Entry 4JI5 (X-ray diffraction, 3.85 A resolution); this record covers chains A and I of the 21 polymer chains in the assembly.

[Chain A]
Molecule: 16S rRNA
Organism: Thermus thermophilus
Sequence (1522 nucleotides; each row starts with the number of its first residue; note: 42 numbers in that range are skipped by the numbering (no residue carries them; nothing is unmodelled there); a row labelled like 190A-190L holds insertion residues (190A, then the next letters in order); numbering starts at 0):
     0 UUUGUUGGAGAGUUUGAUCCUGGCUCAGGGUGAACGCUGGCGGCGUGCCU
    50 AAGACAUGCAAGUCGUGCGGG
    73 CCGCGGGGUUUU
    88 ACUCCG
    95 UGGUC
   101 AGCGGCGGACGGGUGAGUAACGCGUGGGU
  129A G
   130 ACCUACCCGGAAGAGGGGGACAACCCGGGGAAACUCGGGCUAAUCCCCCA
   180 UGUGGACCCGC
190A-190L CCCUUGGGGUGU
   191 GUCCAAAGGGCUUU
   216 GCCCGCUUCCGGAUGGGCCCGCGUCCCAUCAGCUAGUUGGUGGGGUAAUG
   266 GCCCACCAAGGCGACGACGGGUAGCCGGUCUGAGAGGAUGGCCGGCCACA
   316 GGGGCACUGAGACACGGGCCCCACUCCUACGGGAGGCAGCAGUUAGGAAU
   366 CUUCCGCAAUGGGCGCAAGCCUGACGGAGCGACGCCGCUUGGAGGAAGAA
   416 GCCCUUCGGGGUGUAAACUCCUGAA
   442 CCCGGGACGAAACCCCCGACGA
   474 GGGGACUGACGGUACCGGG
   494 GUAAUAGCGCCGGCCAACUCCGUGCCAGCAGCCGCGGUAAUACGGAGGGC
   544 GCGAGCGUUACCCGGAUUCACUGGGCGUAAAGGGCGUGUAGGCGGCCUGG
   594 GGCGUCCCAUGUGAAAGACCACGGCUCAACCGUGGGGGAGCGUGGGAUAC
   644 GCUCAGGCUAGACGGUGGGAGAGGGUGGUGGAAUUCCCGGAGUAGCGGUG
   694 AAAUGCGCAGAUACCGGGAGGAACGCCGAUGGCGAAGGCAGCCACCUGGU
   744 CCACCCGUGACGCUGAGGCGCGAAAGCGUGGGGAGCAAACCGGAUUAGAU
   794 ACCCGGGUAGUCCACGCCCUAAACGAUGCGCGCUAGGUCUCUGGGUCU
   848 CCUGGGGGCCGAAGCUAACGCGUUAAGCGCGCCGCCUGGGGAGUACGGCC
   898 GCAAGGCUGAAACUCAAAGGAAUUGACGGGGGCCCGCACAAGCGGUGGAG
   948 CAUGUGGUUUAAUUCGAAGXAACGCGAAGAACCUUACCAGGCCUUGACAU
   998 GCUAGG
 1003A G
  1004 AACCCGGGUGAAAGCCUGGGGUGCCCC
1030A-1030D GCGA
  1031 GGGGAGCCCUAGCACAGGUGCUGCAUGGCCGUCGUCAGCUCGUGCCGUGA
  1081 GGUGUUGGGUUAAGUCCCGCAACGAGCGCAACCCCCGCCGUUAGUUGCCA
  1131 GCGGUUCGGCCGGGCACUCUAACGGGACUGCCCGCGAAA
  1171 GCGGGAGGAAGGAGGGGACGACGUCUGGUCAGCAUGGCCCUUACGGCCUG
  1221 GGCGACACACGUGCUACAAUGCCCACUACAAAGCGAUGCCACCCGGCAAC
  1271 GGGGAGCUAAUCGCAAAAAGGUGGGCCCAGUUCGGAUUGGGGUCUGCAAC
  1321 CCGACCCCAUGAAGCCGGAAUCGCUAGUAAUCGCGGAUCAG
 1361A C
  1362 CAUGCCGCGGUGAAUACGUUCCCGGGCCUUGUACACACXGCCXGUXACGC
  1412 CAUGGGAGCGGGCUCUACCCGAAGUCGCCGGG
  1446 AGCCUACGGG
  1459 CAGGCGCCGAGGGUAGGGCCCGUGACUGGGGCGAAGUCGUAACAAGGUAG
  1509 CUGUACCGGAAGGUGCGGCUGGAUCCACUCCUUUCU
Disordered / not traced: 0-2, 1534-1538
Modified positions: PSU (pseudouridine-5'-monophosphate) at position 516, 7MG (7N-methyl-8-hydroguanosine-5'-monophosphate) at position 527, M2G (N2-dimethylguanosine-5'-monophosphate) at position 966, 5MC (5-methylcytidine-5'-monophosphate) at position 967, 2MG (2N-methylguanosine-5'-monophosphate) at position 1207, 5MC (5-methylcytidine-5'-monophosphate) at position 1400, 4OC (4n,o2'-methylcytidine-5'-monophosphate) at position 1402, 5MC (5-methylcytidine-5'-monophosphate) at position 1404, 5MC (5-methylcytidine-5'-monophosphate) at position 1407, UR3 (3-methyluridine-5'-monophoshate) at position 1498, MA6 (6N-dimethyladenosine-5'-monophoshate) at position 1518, MA6 (6N-dimethyladenosine-5'-monophoshate) at position 1519, PSU (pseudouridine-5'-monophosphate) at position 1540, PSU (pseudouridine-5'-monophosphate) at position 1541
Sequence notes: conflict C1534 (A2157 in M26923.1), A1535 (C2158 in M26923.1)
Bound ions: Mg2+ site 1: G3 (shared with 1 residue of chain D); Mg2+ site 2: U12, G22; Mg2+ site 3 near G21 (its only coordinating residue here); Mg2+ site 4: A59, C386; Mg2+ site 5: G61, U62; Mg2+ site 6: G69, G70, U98; Mg2+ site 7: G117, G289; Mg2+ site 8: G124, U125, G236; Mg2+ site 9 near U129 (its only coordinating residue here); Mg2+ site 10 near G157 (its only coordinating residue here); Mg2+ site 11 near G167 (its only coordinating residue here); Mg2+ site 12: C174, C175; 69 more Mg2+ sites not listed
What the authors report for this chain:
  - contacts within the chain: G1410-C1490
  - mutagenesis - C1490U: increased growth

[Chain I]
Protein: Ribosomal protein S9
Organism: Thermus thermophilus
UniProtKB: P80374 (RS9_THET8); residue numbers follow UniProt; this construct covers 1-128
Chain sequence (128 residues; row label = number of the first residue in the row):
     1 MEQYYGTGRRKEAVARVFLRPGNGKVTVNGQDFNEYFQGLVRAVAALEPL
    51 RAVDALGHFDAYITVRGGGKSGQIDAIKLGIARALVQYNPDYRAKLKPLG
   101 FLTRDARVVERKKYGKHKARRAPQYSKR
Disordered / not traced: 1

[How chain A and chain I interact]
Pairs across the interface (113; chain A residue first):
  G942(A) - Gln124(I)  hydrogen bond to the base
  U943(A) - Gln124(I)  sugar contact
  M2G_966(A) - Arg128(I)  hydrogen bond to the sugar
  5MC_967(A) - Arg128(I)  hydrogen bond to the sugar
  C970(A) - Lys127(I)  base contact
  C1116(A) - Val108(I)  sugar contact
  G1117(A) - Arg104(I)  hydrogen bond to the phosphate
  G1117(A) - Ala106(I)  sugar contact
  C1118(A) - Arg9(I)  salt bridge to the phosphate
  C1118(A) - Arg104(I)  salt bridge to the phosphate
  C1119(A) - Arg9(I)  salt bridge to the phosphate
  C1119(A) - Arg83(I)  salt bridge to the phosphate
  G1127(A) - Arg16(I)  hydrogen bond to the sugar
  G1127(A) - Arg66(I)  hydrogen bond to the phosphate
  C1128(A) - Arg16(I)  sugar contact
  C1128(A) - Arg66(I)  salt bridge to the phosphate
  C1129(A) - Tyr62(I)  hydrogen bond to the phosphate
  A1130(A) - Gln3(I)  hydrogen bond to the sugar
  A1130(A) - Phe18(I)  sugar contact
  A1130(A) - Tyr62(I)  phosphate contact
  G1131(A) - Arg20(I)  salt bridge to the phosphate
  A1146(A) - Arg16(I)  base contact
  C1147(A) - Tyr5(I)  hydrogen bond to the sugar
  C1147(A) - Thr7(I)  phosphate contact
  C1147(A) - Arg16(I)  hydrogen bond to the base
  U1148(A) - Tyr5(I)  sugar contact
  U1148(A) - Thr7(I)  hydrogen bond to the phosphate
  U1148(A) - Arg9(I)  salt bridge to the phosphate
  U1148(A) - Val14(I)  phosphate contact
  C1149(A) - Arg9(I)  salt bridge to the phosphate
  C1149(A) - Val14(I)  phosphate contact
  G1177(A) - Lys97(I)  phosphate contact
  G1178(A) - Arg93(I)  salt bridge to the phosphate
  G1178(A) - Lys97(I)  base contact
  A1179(A) - Arg93(I)  salt bridge to the phosphate
  A1179(A) - Leu102(I)  sugar contact
  A1179(A) - Thr103(I)  phosphate contact
  A1179(A) - Arg104(I)  hydrogen bond to the sugar
  A1180(A) - Thr103(I)  hydrogen bond to the phosphate
  G1186(A) - Lys113(I)  hydrogen bond to the phosphate
  G1187(A) - Arg111(I)  hydrogen bond to the sugar
  G1187(A) - Lys113(I)  salt bridge to the phosphate
  A1188(A) - Tyr114(I)  phosphate contact
  C1230(A) - Lys127(I)  phosphate contact
  G1231(A) - Ser126(I)  phosphate contact
  G1231(A) - Lys127(I)  salt bridge to the phosphate
  U1232(A) - Gln124(I)  phosphate contact
  U1232(A) - Tyr125(I)  phosphate contact
  U1232(A) - Ser126(I)  hydrogen bond to the phosphate
  G1233(A) - His117(I)  salt bridge to the phosphate
  G1233(A) - Gln124(I)  hydrogen bond to the phosphate
  A1248(A) - Lys70(I)  hydrogen bond to the sugar
  C1249(A) - Tyr36(I)  sugar contact
  C1249(A) - Gly67(I)  phosphate contact
  C1249(A) - Gly68(I)  hydrogen bond to the sugar
  C1249(A) - Gly69(I)  sugar contact
  C1249(A) - Lys70(I)  sugar contact
  C1249(A) - Gln73(I)  hydrogen bond to the sugar
  A1250(A) - Arg66(I)  phosphate contact
  A1250(A) - Gly67(I)  hydrogen bond to the phosphate
  A1250(A) - Gly68(I)  hydrogen bond to the sugar
  A1251(A) - Glu12(I)  sugar contact
  G1290(A) - Leu40(I)  sugar contact
  G1291(A) - Gln38(I)  hydrogen bond to the sugar
  U1292(A) - Gln38(I)  sugar contact
  U1341(A) - Ser126(I)  sugar contact
  C1342(A) - Gln124(I)  hydrogen bond to the sugar
  C1342(A) - Tyr125(I)  sugar contact
  G1343(A) - Arg121(I)  hydrogen bond to the sugar
  G1343(A) - Ala122(I)  hydrogen bond to the sugar
  G1343(A) - Tyr125(I)  hydrogen bond to the phosphate
  C1344(A) - Arg120(I)  sugar contact
  C1344(A) - Ala122(I)  phosphate contact
  U1345(A) - Arg120(I)  salt bridge to the phosphate
  A1346(A) - Arg120(I)  salt bridge to the phosphate
  G1347(A) - Arg10(I)  hydrogen bond to the base
  G1347(A) - Arg107(I)  hydrogen bond to the base
  G1347(A) - Val108(I)  sugar contact
  G1347(A) - Val109(I)  sugar contact
  U1348(A) - Val109(I)  phosphate contact
  U1348(A) - Glu110(I)  hydrogen bond to the phosphate
  U1348(A) - Arg120(I)  phosphate contact
  A1349(A) - Lys118(I)  phosphate contact
  A1349(A) - Arg120(I)  phosphate contact
  A1349(A) - Arg121(I)  hydrogen bond to the phosphate
  A1350(A) - Lys118(I)  salt bridge to the phosphate
  A1350(A) - Arg121(I)  salt bridge to the phosphate
  U1351(A) - Lys118(I)  base contact
  C1366(A) - His117(I)  salt bridge to the phosphate
  C1367(A) - Lys112(I)  salt bridge to the phosphate
  C1367(A) - Tyr114(I)  phosphate contact
  C1367(A) - Gly115(I)  hydrogen bond to the phosphate
  G1368(A) - Arg111(I)  salt bridge to the phosphate
  G1368(A) - Lys112(I)  salt bridge to the phosphate
  G1368(A) - Lys113(I)  phosphate contact
  G1368(A) - Tyr114(I)  hydrogen bond to the phosphate
  C1369(A) - Arg111(I)  phosphate contact
  C1369(A) - Lys112(I)  hydrogen bond to the phosphate
  G1370(A) - Glu12(I)  phosphate contact
  G1370(A) - Val109(I)  sugar contact
  G1371(A) - Lys11(I)  salt bridge to the phosphate
  G1371(A) - Glu12(I)  phosphate contact
  G1371(A) - Gly68(I)  phosphate contact
  G1371(A) - Gly69(I)  hydrogen bond to the phosphate
  G1371(A) - Val109(I)  phosphate contact
  U1372(A) - Lys11(I)  salt bridge to the phosphate
  U1372(A) - Gly69(I)  phosphate contact
  U1372(A) - Lys70(I)  hydrogen bond to the phosphate
  U1372(A) - Ser71(I)  hydrogen bond to the phosphate
  U1372(A) - Gly72(I)  hydrogen bond to the phosphate
  G1373(A) - Lys11(I)  hydrogen bond to the base
  G1373(A) - Arg42(I)  salt bridge to the phosphate
  G1373(A) - Ser71(I)  hydrogen bond to the phosphate
Interface residues without a listed pair, chain A (58 interface residues in all): A968, G1184, C1189
Interface residues without a listed pair, chain I (53 interface residues in all): Gly39, Lys116, Pro123

[In short]
58 residues of chain A and 53 residues of chain I are in contact; the contacts include 40 hydrogen bonds and
24 salt bridges. Polar contacts include G942(A)-Gln124(I), C1147(A)-Arg16(I) and G1347(A)-Arg10(I). U12(A) and
G22(A) form the Mg2+ site 2. The paper reports that C1490U of chain A increases growth; contacts within the
chain involving C1490(A) and G1410(A).
Chain A is 16S rRNA and chain I is Ribosomal protein S9, both from Thermus thermophilus; the structure,
Crystal Structure of 30S ribosomal subunit from Thermus thermophilus, was determined by X-ray diffraction
(same publication as 4JI0, 4JI1, 4JI2, 4JI3, 4JI4, 4JI6, 4JI7 and 4JI8).
